PDB entry 3G97 | X-ray diffraction, 2.08 A resolution | chains B and A of the 4 polymer chains in the assembly

== Chain B (and A) ==
Molecule: Glucocorticoid receptor
Organism: Rattus norvegicus
Notes: chain A of this document is another copy of the same molecule, construct and numbering; everything in this record applies to it too
UniProtKB: P06536 (GCR_RAT); residues 440-525 here = UniProt positions 440-525
Amino-acid sequence (90 residues; row label = number of the first residue in the row):
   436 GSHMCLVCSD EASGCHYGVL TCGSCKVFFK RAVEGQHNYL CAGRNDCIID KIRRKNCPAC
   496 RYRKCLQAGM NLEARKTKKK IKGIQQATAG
Not modelled in the structure: 436-437, 510-525 (chain A: 436-437, 511-525)
Sequence notes: expression tag (436-439)
From the paper describing this entry:
  - mutagenesis - R510A, K514A: decreased binding to DNA
  - mutagenesis - K514A: unchanged signaling
  - mutagenesis - H472A, R510A: increased signaling
  - mutagenesis - H472R: decreased signaling
  - mutagenesis - G470A, N473A: decreased signaling in response to Pal
  - mutagenesis - G470A: decreased signaling in response to Tat

== How chain B and chain A interact ==
Contacting residue pairs (16; chain B residue first):
  Asn-473(B) / Ile-487(A)
  Leu-475(B) / Arg-488(A)
  Leu-475(B) / Asn-491(A)  hydrogen bond (backbone-side chain)
  Cys-476(B) / Arg-488(A)  hydrogen bond (backbone-side chain)
  Ala-477(B) / Cys-482(A)
  Ala-477(B) / Ile-483(A)  hydrogen bond (backbone-backbone)
  Ala-477(B) / Arg-488(A)
  Arg-479(B) / Arg-479(A)
  Arg-479(B) / Asp-481(A)  salt bridge
  Cys-482(B) / Ala-477(A)
  Ile-483(B) / Ala-477(A)  hydrogen bond (backbone-backbone)
  Arg-488(B) / Leu-475(A)
  Arg-488(B) / Cys-476(A)  hydrogen bond (side chain-backbone)
  Arg-488(B) / Ala-477(A)
  Asn-491(B) / Leu-475(A)
  Asn-491(B) / Asn-491(A)
Also at the interface, not in a pair above, chain B (10 interface residues in all): Cys-492

== Overview ==
The chain B/chain A interface involves 10 residues from each chain, with 5 hydrogen bonds and 1 salt bridge.
Polar pairs include Arg-479(B)/Asp-481(A), Leu-475(B)/Asn-491(A) and Cys-476(B)/Arg-488(A). From the paper:
R510A and K514A of chain B reduce binding to DNA; H472A and R510A of chain B increase signaling; 6
substitutions were tested in all.
Both chains are Glucocorticoid receptor (Rattus norvegicus). Entry 3G97 (GR DNA-binding domain:GilZ 16bp
complex-9) was determined by X-ray diffraction (same publication as 3FYL, 3G6P, 3G6Q, 3G6R, 3G6T, 3G6U and 8
further entries).
